Entry 8IDU (X-ray diffraction, 2.00 A resolution); this record covers chains B and E of the 6 polymer chains in the assembly.

[Chain B (and E)]
Molecule: 3-dehydroquinate dehydratase
From: Corynebacterium glutamicum ATCC 13032
Notes: EC 4.2.1.10; chain E of this document is another copy of the same molecule, construct and numbering; everything in this record applies to it too
Reference sequence: O52377 (AROQ_CORGL); residues 1-145 here = UniProt positions 1-145
Amino-acid sequence (153 residues; numbered 1 to 153; the number before each row is that of its first residue):
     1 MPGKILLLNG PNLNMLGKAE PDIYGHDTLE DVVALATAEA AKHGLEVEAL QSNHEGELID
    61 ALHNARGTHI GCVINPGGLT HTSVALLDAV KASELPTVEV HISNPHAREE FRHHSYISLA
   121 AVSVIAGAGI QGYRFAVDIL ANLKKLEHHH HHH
Not modelled in the structure: 1, 145-153 (chain E: 1-2, 146-153)
Differences from the reference sequence: engineered mutation Ala19 (Arg in O52377); expression tag (146-153)
Ligand contacts: 3-dehydroquinic acid (DQA; 1,3,4-trihydroxy-5-oxo-cyclohexanecarboxylic acid): Pro11, Tyr24, Asn75, Gly77, Gly78, His81, His101, Ile102, Ser103, Arg108, Arg112
UniProt features mapped onto this chain:
  - active site: Tyr24 (Proton acceptor), His101 (Proton donor)
  - binding site (substrate): Asn75, His81, Asp88, Ile102, Ser103, Arg112
What the authors report for this chain:
  - binding site for 3-dehydroquinic acid: Leu13, Asn75, Gly77, Gly78, Thr80, His81, Asp88, His101, Ile102, Ser103, Arg112
  - catalytic residues: Asn12, Tyr24, Glu99, His101, Arg108 (citing earlier work)
  - mutagenesis - N12A, Y24A, N75A, H81A, E99A, H101A, R108A, R112A: abolished catalytic activity
  - mutagenesis - I102A, S103A, P105A, P105I, P105V: decreased catalytic activity
  - mutagenesis - G77A, G78A, I102L: unchanged catalytic activity
  - mutagenesis - S103T: increased catalytic activity

[Chain B / chain E interface]
Pairs across the interface (32):
  Asn104(B) with Ser118(E), hydrogen bond (side chain-backbone); Ala121(E), hydrogen bond (side chain-backbone); Val122(E)
  His106(B) with Ser118(E); Leu119(E)
  Ala107(B) with Leu119(E)
  Ser118(B) with Asn104(E), hydrogen bond (backbone-side chain); His106(E)
  Leu119(B) with His106(E)
  Ala121(B) with Asn104(E), hydrogen bond (backbone-side chain)
  Val122(B) with Gly127(E)
  Ser123(B) with Ala126(E); Gly127(E), hydrogen bond (side chain-backbone); Ala128(E)
  Val124(B) with Val124(E); Ile125(E); Ala126(E), hydrogen bond (backbone-backbone)
  Ile125(B) with Val124(E)
  Ala126(B) with Ser123(E); Val124(E), hydrogen bond (backbone-backbone)
  Gly127(B) with Val122(E); Ser123(E), hydrogen bond (backbone-side chain)
  Ala128(B) with Ser123(E); Ile139(E), hydrophobic
  Arg134(B) with Asp138(E), salt bridge
  Phe135(B) with Phe135(E), hydrophobic; Asp138(E); Ile139(E), hydrophobic
  Asp138(B) with Arg134(E), salt bridge; Phe135(E)
  Ile139(B) with Ala128(E), hydrophobic; Phe135(E), hydrophobic
Also at the interface, not in a pair above, chain B (18 interface residues in all): His113
Also at the interface, not in a pair above, chain E (18 interface residues in all): Ala107, Asn142

[Overview]
The chain B/chain E interface involves 18 residues from each chain, with 8 hydrogen bonds and 2 salt bridges.
Polar pairs include Arg134(B)-Asp138(E), Asn104(B)-Ser118(E) and Asn104(B)-Ala121(E). The paper reports
catalytic residues Asn12(B), Tyr24(B) and Glu99(B) among others; N12A, Y24A and N75A of chain B, among others,
abolish catalytic activity; 17 substitutions were tested in all.
Chain B and chain E are both 3-dehydroquinate dehydratase (Corynebacterium glutamicum ATCC 13032); the
structure, Crystal structure of substrate bound-form dehydroquinate dehydratase from Corynebacterium
glutamicum, was determined by X-ray diffraction, deposited together with 8IDR.
